3T9O - chains A and B; structure by X-ray diffraction, 2.20 A resolution.

Chain A (and B):
Name: Diguanylate cyclase DgcZ
From: Escherichia coli
Notes: EC 2.7.7.65; chain B of this document is another copy of the same molecule, construct and numbering; everything in this record applies to it too
UniProtKB: P31129 (YDEH_ECOLI); residues 2-126 here = UniProt positions 2-126
Chain sequence (135 residues; numbered 0 to 134; the number before each row is that of its first residue; numbering starts at 0):
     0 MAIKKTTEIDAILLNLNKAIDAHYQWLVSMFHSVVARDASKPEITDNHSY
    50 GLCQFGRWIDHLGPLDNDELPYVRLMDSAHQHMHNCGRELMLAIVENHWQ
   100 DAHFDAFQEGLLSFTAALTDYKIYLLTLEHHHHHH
Disordered / not traced: 0-4, 38-51, 127-134 (chain B: 0-6, 127-134)
Sequence notes: expression tag (0-1, 127-134)
Metal / ion sites: Zn2+: His22, Cys52, His79, His83
UniProt features mapped onto this chain:
  - binding site (Zn(2+)): His22, Cys52, His79, His83

Interface between chain A and chain B:
Residue-residue contacts (34):
  Ile19(A) - Ile19(B)  hydrophobic
  Ile19(A) - Tyr23(B)  hydrogen bond (backbone-side chain)
  Asp20(A) - Leu111(B)
  Asp20(A) - Thr114(B)  hydrogen bond
  His22(A) - Tyr23(B)
  Tyr23(A) - Ile19(B)  hydrogen bond (side chain-backbone)
  Tyr23(A) - His22(B)
  Tyr23(A) - Tyr23(B)
  Tyr23(A) - Leu110(B)  hydrophobic
  Tyr23(A) - Thr114(B)
  Gln24(A) - Gln107(B)
  Leu26(A) - Leu26(B)  hydrophobic
  Leu26(A) - Val27(B)  hydrophobic
  Val27(A) - Gln107(B)
  Phe30(A) - Phe30(B)  hydrophobic
  Phe30(A) - Val33(B)  hydrophobic
  Phe30(A) - Ile93(B)  hydrophobic
  His31(A) - Asp100(B)  salt bridge
  His31(A) - Phe103(B)
  Val33(A) - Phe30(B)  hydrophobic
  Val34(A) - Trp98(B)
  Ala35(A) - Trp98(B)  hydrophobic
  Ile93(A) - Phe30(B)  hydrophobic
  Trp98(A) - Val34(B)
  Trp98(A) - Ala35(B)  hydrophobic
  Asp100(A) - His31(B)  salt bridge
  Phe103(A) - His31(B)
  Gln107(A) - Gln24(B)  hydrogen bond
  Gln107(A) - Val27(B)
  Leu110(A) - Tyr23(B)  hydrophobic
  Leu111(A) - Asp20(B)
  Leu111(A) - Gln24(B)
  Thr114(A) - Asp20(B)  hydrogen bond
  Thr114(A) - Tyr23(B)
Interface residues without a listed pair, chain A (25 interface residues in all): Ala18, Met29, Leu89, Met90, Phe106
Interface residues without a listed pair, chain B (25 interface residues in all): Ala18, Met29, Leu89, Met90, Phe106

In short:
Chain A and chain B each contribute 25 residues to their interface, with 5 hydrogen bonds and 2 salt bridges.
Among the polar pairs are His31(A)-Asp100(B), Ile19(A)-Tyr23(B) and Asp20(A)-Thr114(B). From UniProt: 4
Zn2+-binding residues on chain A.
Chain A and chain B are both Diguanylate cyclase DgcZ (Escherichia coli); the structure, Regulatory CZB domain
of DgcZ, was determined by X-ray diffraction, deposited together with 4H54 and 3TVK.
